Entry 2VUT (X-ray diffraction, 2.30 A resolution); this record covers chains A and I.

== Chain A ==
Name: Nitrogen metabolite repression regulator nmra
Source organism: Emericella nidulans (strain FGSC A4 / ATCC 38163 / CBS 112.46 / NRRL 194 / M139)
Reference sequence: O59919 (O59919_EMENI); residue numbers follow UniProt; this construct covers 1-352
Amino-acid sequence (352 residues; numbered 1 to 352; the number before each row is that of its first residue):
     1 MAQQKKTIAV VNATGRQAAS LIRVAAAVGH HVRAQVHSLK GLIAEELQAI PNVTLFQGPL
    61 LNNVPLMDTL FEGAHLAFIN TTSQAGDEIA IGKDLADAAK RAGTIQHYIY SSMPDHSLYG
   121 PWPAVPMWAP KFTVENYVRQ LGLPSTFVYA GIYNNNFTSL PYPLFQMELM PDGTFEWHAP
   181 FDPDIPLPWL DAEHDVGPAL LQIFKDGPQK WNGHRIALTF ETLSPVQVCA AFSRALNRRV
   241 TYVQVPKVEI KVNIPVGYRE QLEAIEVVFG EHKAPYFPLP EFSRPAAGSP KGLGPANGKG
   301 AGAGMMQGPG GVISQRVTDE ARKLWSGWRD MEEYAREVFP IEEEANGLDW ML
Not modelled in the structure: 1-2, 284-315
Sequence notes: conflict Arg-238 (Leu in O59919)
Ligand contacts: NAD (nicotinamide-adenine-dinucleotide): Asn-12, Thr-14, Gly-15, Arg-16, Gln-17, Ala-18, His-37, Asn-80, Thr-81, Thr-82, Gln-84, Ala-85, Glu-88, Met-113, Met-127, Trp-128, Lys-131, Ala-150, Gly-151, Ile-152, Tyr-153, Asn-156, Tyr-276

== Chain I ==
Name: Nitrogen regulatory protein area
Source organism: Emericella nidulans
Notes: fragment: zinc finger domain, residues 670-712
Reference sequence: P17429 (AREA_EMENI); numbering as in UniProt (aligned over 670-712)
Amino-acid sequence (43 residues; row label = number of the first residue in the row):
   670 PTTCTNCFTQ TTPLWRRNPE GQPLCNACGL FLKLHGVVRP LSL
Not modelled in the structure: 670
UniProt features mapped onto this chain:
  - zinc finger: Cys-673 to Cys-697 (GATA-type)
Bound ions: Zn2+: Cys-673, Cys-676, Cys-694, Cys-697

== Interface between chain A and chain I ==
Contacting residue pairs - 30 pairs, chain A then chain I:
  Arg-23(A) with Pro-709(I); Ser-711(I)
  Val-24(A) with Phe-700(I), hydrophobic; Pro-709(I), hydrophobic
  Ala-27(A) with Val-706(I); Pro-709(I), hydrophobic
  Val-28(A) with Phe-700(I), hydrophobic; His-704(I); Val-706(I), hydrophobic
  Glu-46(A) with Ser-711(I); Leu-712(I), hydrogen bond (side chain-backbone)
  Glu-193(A) with Ser-711(I), hydrogen bond
  His-194(A) with Ala-696(I); Arg-708(I)
  Leu-201(A) with His-704(I)
  Lys-205(A) with His-704(I)
  Trp-325(A) with Ala-696(I); Leu-699(I), hydrophobic; Phe-700(I), hydrophobic
  Ser-326(A) with Asn-695(I), hydrogen bond (backbone-side chain); Leu-699(I)
  Gly-327(A) with Asn-695(I); Ala-696(I); Leu-699(I)
  Glu-333(A) with Thr-678(I), hydrogen bond; Thr-680(I)
  Arg-336(A) with Thr-680(I)
  Glu-337(A) with Thr-678(I); Gln-679(I), hydrogen bond (side chain-backbone); Thr-680(I), hydrogen bond
Also at the interface, not in a pair above, chain A (19 interface residues in all): Leu-42, Pro-198, Gln-202, Glu-332
Also at the interface, not in a pair above, chain I (17 interface residues in all): Phe-677, Thr-681, Leu-703, Leu-710

== In short ==
Chain A and chain I form an interface of 19 and 17 residues respectively; the contacts include 6 hydrogen
bonds. Polar pairs include Glu-46(A)/Leu-712(I), Glu-193(A)/Ser-711(I) and Ser-326(A)/Asn-695(I). Ligands of
chain A: NAD. The Zn2+ site is built by Cys-673(I), Cys-676(I), Cys-694(I) and Cys-697(I).
Here chain A is Nitrogen metabolite repression regulator nmra (Emericella nidulans (strain FGSC A4 / ATCC
38163 / CBS 112.46 / NRRL 194 / M139)) and chain I is Nitrogen regulatory protein area (Emericella nidulans).
Entry 2VUT (Crystal structure of NAD-bound NmrA-AreA zinc finger complex) was determined by X-ray diffraction
together with 2VUS and 2VUU from the same study.
